4G7H - chains C and H of the 8 polymer chains in the assembly; structure by X-ray diffraction, 2.90 A resolution.

Chain C:
Name: DNA-directed RNA polymerase subunit beta
Source organism: Thermus thermophilus
Notes: EC 2.7.7.6
UniProt: Q8RQE9 (RPOB_THET8); residues 1-1119 here = UniProt positions 1-1119
Chain sequence (1119 residues; numbered 1 to 1119; the number before each row is that of its first residue):
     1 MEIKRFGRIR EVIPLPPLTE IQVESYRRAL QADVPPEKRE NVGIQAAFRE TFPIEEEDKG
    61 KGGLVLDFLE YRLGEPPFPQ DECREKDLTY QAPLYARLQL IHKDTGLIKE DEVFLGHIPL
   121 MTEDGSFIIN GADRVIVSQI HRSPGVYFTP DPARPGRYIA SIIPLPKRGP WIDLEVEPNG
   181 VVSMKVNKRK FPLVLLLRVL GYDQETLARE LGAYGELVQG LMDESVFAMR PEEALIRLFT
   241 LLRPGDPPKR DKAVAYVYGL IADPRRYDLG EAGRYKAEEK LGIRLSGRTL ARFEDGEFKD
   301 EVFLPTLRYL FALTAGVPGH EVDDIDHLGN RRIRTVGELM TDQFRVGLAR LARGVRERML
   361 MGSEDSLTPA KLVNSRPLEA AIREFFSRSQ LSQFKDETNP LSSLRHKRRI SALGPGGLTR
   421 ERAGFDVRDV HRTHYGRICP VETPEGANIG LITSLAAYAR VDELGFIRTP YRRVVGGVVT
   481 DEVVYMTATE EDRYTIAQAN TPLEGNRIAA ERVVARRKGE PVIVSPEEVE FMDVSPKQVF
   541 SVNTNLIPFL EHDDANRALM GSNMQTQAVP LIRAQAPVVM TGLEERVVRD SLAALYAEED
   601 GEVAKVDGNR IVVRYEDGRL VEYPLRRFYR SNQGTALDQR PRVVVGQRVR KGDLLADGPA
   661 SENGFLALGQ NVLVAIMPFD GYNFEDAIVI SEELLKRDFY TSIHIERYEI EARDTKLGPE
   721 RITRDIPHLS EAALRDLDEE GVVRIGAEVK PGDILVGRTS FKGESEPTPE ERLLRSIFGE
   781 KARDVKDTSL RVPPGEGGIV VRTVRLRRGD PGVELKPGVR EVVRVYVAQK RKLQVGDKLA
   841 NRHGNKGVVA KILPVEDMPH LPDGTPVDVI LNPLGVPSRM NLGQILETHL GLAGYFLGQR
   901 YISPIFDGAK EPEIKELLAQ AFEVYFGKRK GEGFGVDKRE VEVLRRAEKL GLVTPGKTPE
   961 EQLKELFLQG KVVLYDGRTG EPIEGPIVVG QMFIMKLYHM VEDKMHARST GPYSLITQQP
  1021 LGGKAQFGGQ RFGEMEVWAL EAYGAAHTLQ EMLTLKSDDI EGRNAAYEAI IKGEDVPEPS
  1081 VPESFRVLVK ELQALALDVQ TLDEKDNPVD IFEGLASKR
Unresolved in the structure: 57-63, 1119

Chain H:
Molecule: 27-nt DNA strand
Sequence (27 nucleotides; row label = number of the first residue in the row):
     1 TATAATGGGA GCTGTCACGG ATGCAGG
Unresolved in the structure: 25-27

Chain C / chain H interface:
Contacting residue pairs (24):
  Arg142(C) - DG14(H)  base contact
  Lys167(C) - DC12(H)  base contact
  Gly169(C) - DT13(H)  base contact
  Pro170(C) - DT13(H)  base contact
  Trp171(C) - DT13(H)  sugar contact
  Trp171(C) - DG14(H)  phosphate contact
  Asn187(C) - DG11(H)  hydrogen bond to the base
  Arg243(C) - DG8(H)  base contact
  Arg243(C) - DG9(H)  hydrogen bond to the base
  Arg243(C) - DA10(H)  base contact
  Gly245(C) - DG7(H)  hydrogen bond to the base
  Pro247(C) - DG7(H)  base contact
  Lys252(C) - DG8(H)  salt bridge to the phosphate
  Tyr256(C) - DG11(H)  hydrogen bond to the base
  Arg266(C) - DG11(H)  hydrogen bond to the base
  Ile325(C) - DG14(H)  base contact
  Asp326(C) - DG14(H)  hydrogen bond to the base
  Arg331(C) - DG14(H)  hydrogen bond to the base
  Leu418(C) - DG14(H)  base contact
  Glu421(C) - DT15(H)  base contact
  Arg422(C) - DT13(H)  sugar contact
  Arg422(C) - DG14(H)  sugar contact
  Arg422(C) - DT15(H)  salt bridge to the phosphate
  Val427(C) - DG14(H)  base contact
Interface residues without a listed pair, chain C (25 interface residues in all): His141, Pro166, Lys188, Asp246, Leu260, Asp426

In short:
The interface between chain C and chain H involves 25 residues on one side and 9 on the other, with 7 hydrogen
bonds and 2 salt bridges. Polar contacts include Asn187(C)-DG11(H), Arg243(C)-DG9(H) and Gly245(C)-DG7(H).
Here chain C is DNA-directed RNA polymerase subunit beta (Thermus thermophilus) and chain H is a 27-nt DNA
strand. Entry 4G7H (Crystal structure of Thermus thermophilus transcription initiation complex) was determined
by X-ray diffraction together with 4G7O and 4G7Z from the same study.
